Entry 7WY3 (X-ray diffraction, 1.60 A resolution); this record covers chain A.

Chain A:
Protein: Bifunctional cytochrome P450/NADPH--P450 reductase
Organism: Priestia megaterium
Notes: EC 1.14.14.1, 1.6.2.4
UniProt: A0A1Q8UP87 (A0A1Q8UP87_BACME); residues 0-455 here correspond to UniProt positions 1-456 (UniProt number = residue number + 1)
Chain sequence (456 residues; numbered 0 to 455; the number before each row is that of its first residue; numbering starts at 0):
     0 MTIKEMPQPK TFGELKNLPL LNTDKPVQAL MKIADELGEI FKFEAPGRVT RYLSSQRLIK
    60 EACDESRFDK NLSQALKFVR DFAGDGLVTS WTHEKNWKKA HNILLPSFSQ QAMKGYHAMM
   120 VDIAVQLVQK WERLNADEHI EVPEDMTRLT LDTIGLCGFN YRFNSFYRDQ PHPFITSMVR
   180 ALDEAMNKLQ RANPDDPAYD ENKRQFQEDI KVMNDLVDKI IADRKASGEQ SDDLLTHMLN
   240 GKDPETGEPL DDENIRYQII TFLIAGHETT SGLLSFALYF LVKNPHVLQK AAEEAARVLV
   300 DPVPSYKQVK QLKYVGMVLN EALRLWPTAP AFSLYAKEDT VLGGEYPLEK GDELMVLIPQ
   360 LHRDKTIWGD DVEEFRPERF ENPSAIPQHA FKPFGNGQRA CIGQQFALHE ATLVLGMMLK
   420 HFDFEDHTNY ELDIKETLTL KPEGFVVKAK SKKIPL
Disordered / not traced: 0-1
Differences from the reference sequence: engineered mutation V87 (Phe88 in A0A1Q8UP87)
Metal / ion sites: Oxomolybdenum Mesoporphyrin IX Mo near C400 (its only coordinating residue here)
Small-molecule neighbours:
  - GKX ((2S)-2-(5-cyclohexylpentanoylamino)-3-phenyl-propanoic acid): L17, L20, V26, L29, R47, T49, Y51, S72, Q73, A74, L75, L188, A328, P329, A330, M354, L437
  - Oxomolybdenum Mesoporphyrin IX (MI9): K69, L75, L86, V87, W96, F107, T260, F261, A264, T268, T269, L272, L322, T327, A328, F331, P392, F393, G394, R398, A399, C400, I401, G402, F405, A406
  - ethenylbenzene (SYN): L75, V78, V87, T260, I263, A264, A328, L437

Overview:
Bound to chain A: Oxomolybdenum Mesoporphyrin IX, compound GKX and ethenylbenzene.
Chain A is Bifunctional cytochrome P450/NADPH--P450 reductase (Priestia megaterium); the structure, Structure
of the Oxomolybdenum Mesoporphyrin IX-Reconstituted CYP102A1 F87V Mutant Haem Domain with
N-(5-Cyclohexyl)valeroyl-L-Phenylalanine in complex with ..., was determined by X-ray diffraction, deposited
together with 7WY1, 7WY2 and 7WY4.
